Entry 8BG6 (electron microscopy, 4.11 A resolution (low resolution: residue-level contacts below are approximate; hydrogen-bond / salt-bridge calls are withheld)); this record covers chains A and B of the 3 polymer chains in the assembly.

# Chain A
Protein: pT1644 Fab heavy chain
Organism: Homo sapiens
Notes: antibody fragment or engineered binder
Chain sequence (225 residues; numbered 1 to 225; the number before each row is that of its first residue):
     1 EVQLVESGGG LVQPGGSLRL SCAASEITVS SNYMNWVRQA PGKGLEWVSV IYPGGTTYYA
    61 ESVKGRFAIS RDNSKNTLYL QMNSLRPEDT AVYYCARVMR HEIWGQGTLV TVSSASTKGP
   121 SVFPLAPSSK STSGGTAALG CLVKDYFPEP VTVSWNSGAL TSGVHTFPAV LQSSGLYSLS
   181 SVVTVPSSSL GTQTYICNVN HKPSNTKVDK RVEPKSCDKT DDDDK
Not modelled in the structure: 1-2, 113-225
Disulfides: Cys22-Cys95

# Chain B
Protein: pT1644 Fab light chain
Organism: Homo sapiens
Notes: antibody fragment or engineered binder
Chain sequence (214 residues; numbered 1 to 214; the number before each row is that of its first residue):
     1 DIQMTQSQSS LSASVGDRVT ITCQASQDIN NFLNWYQQKP GKAPKLLIYD ASHLETGVPS
    61 RFSGSGSGTN FTFTISSLQP EDIATYYCQH CDNPPYTFGQ GTKLEIRRTV AAPSVFIFPP
   121 SDEQLKSGTA SVVCLLNNFY PREAKVQWKV DNALQSGNSQ ESVTEQDSKD STYSLSSTLT
   181 LSKADYEKHK VYACEVTHQG LSSPVTKSFN RGEC
Not modelled in the structure: 1, 108-214
Disulfides: Cys23-Cys88

# Chain A / chain B interface
Contacting residue pairs - 8 pairs, chain A then chain B:
  Leu45(A) - Phe98(B)
  Trp47(A) - Pro95(B)
  Trp47(A) - Tyr96(B)
  Tyr52(A) - Pro94(B)
  Glu102(A) - Tyr36(B)
  Glu102(A) - Leu46(B)
  Trp104(A) - Tyr36(B)
  Trp104(A) - Pro44(B)
Also at the interface, not in a pair above, chain A (12 interface residues in all): Asn35, Gln39, Gly44, Val50, Tyr58, His101, Gly105
Also at the interface, not in a pair above, chain B (11 interface residues in all): Gln38, Ala43, Glu55, Tyr87

# In short
Chain A and chain B form an interface of 12 and 11 residues respectively.
Chain A is pT1644 Fab heavy chain and chain B is pT1644 Fab light chain, both from Homo sapiens; the
structure, SARS-CoV-2 S protein in complex with pT1644 Fab, was determined by electron microscopy.
